PDB entry 7ASE | electron microscopy, 3.33 A resolution | chains 0 and l of the 52 polymer chains in the assembly

# Chain 0
Molecule: 18S
Source organism: Trypanosoma cruzi
Sequence (2319 nucleotides; row label = number of the first residue in the row; note: 67 numbers in that range are skipped by the numbering (no residue carries them; nothing is unmodelled there); a row labelled like 1004A-1004Z holds insertion residues (1004A, then the next letters in order); numbering starts at 0):
     0 UGAUCUGGUU GAUUCUGCCA GUAGUCAUAU GCUUGUUUCA AGGACUUAGC CAUGCAUGCC
    60 UCAGAAUCAC UGCAUUGCAG GAAUCUGCGC AUGGCUCAUU ACAUCAGACG UAAUCUGCCG
   120 CAAAAAUCUU GCGGUCUCCG CAACAUUGGA UAACUUGGCG AAACGCCAAG CUAAUACAUG
   180 AACCAACCGG AUGUUCUCUG UUCCGGCGGC AGGGCAACCU GCUGCCAUGG GACGUCCAGC
   240 GAAUGAAUGA AAGUAAAACC AAUGCCUUCA CCGGCAGUAA CACUCAGAAG UGUUGAUUCA
   300 AUUCAUUCCG UGCGAAAGCC GGGUUUUUUU AUCCGGCGUC UUUUGACGAA CAACUGCCCU
   360 AUCAGCCAGC GAUGGCCGUG UAGUGGACUG CCAUGGCGUU GACGGGAGCG GGGGAUUAGG
   420 GUUCGAUUCC GGAGAGGGAG CCUGAGAAAU AGCUACCACU UCUACGGAGG GCAGCAGGCG
   480 CGCAAAUUGC CCAAUGUCAA AAAAAAAAGA UGAGGCAGCG AAAAGAAAUA GAGCCGACAG
   540 UGCUUUUGCA UUGUCGUUUU CAAUGGGGGA UAUUUAAACC CAUCCAAAAU CGAGUAACAA
   600 UUGGAGGACA AGUCUGGUGC CAGCACCCGC GGUAAUUCCA GCUCCAAAAG CGUAUAUUAA
   660 UGCUGUUGCU GUUAAAGGGU UCGUAGUUGA AUUGAGGGCC UCUAAGGCGC AAUGGUUUAG
   720 UCCCAUCCAC UUCGGAUUGG UGACCCAUGC CCUUGUGGUC CGUGAACAGA CAUUCAGAAA
   780 CAAAAAACAC GGGAGUGGUA CCUUUCCUGA UUAUCGCAUG UCAUGCAUGC CAGAGGGCGC
   840 CCGUGAUUUU UUACUGUGAC UAAAAAAGUG UGACCAAAGC AGUCAUUCGA CUUGAAUUAG
   900 AAAGCAUGGG AUAACAAAGG AGCAGCCUCU GGGCCACCGU UUCGGCUUUU GUUGGUUUUA
   960 AAAGUCCAUU GGAGAUUAUG GGGCAGUGUG ACAAGCGGCU GGGUG
1004A-1004Z GUUAUUCCACACACACACACACACGC
1005A-1005Z UCCUUUUUUUUGGACGUGUUUUGUGU
1006A-1006J GUGUAUGUGG
  1066 CACUCGUCGC CUUUG
  1087 UGGGAAAUCC GUGUGGCACU GUGUUUGAUG UUGUUGGCAG AGACUUCGGU CUUUUGCCUU
  1147 CGCAUAUUUC ACACAUGUGU CAUGCCUUCC CUCAACUCAC GGCAUCCAGG AAUGAAGGAG
  1207 GGUAGUUCGG GGGAGAACGU ACUGGUGCGU CAGAGGUGAA AUUCUUAGAC CGCACCAAGA
  1267 CGAACUACAG CGAAGGCAUU CUUCAAGGAU ACCUUCCUCA AUCAAGAACC AAAGUGUGGG
  1327 GAUCGAAGAU GAUUAGAGAC CAUUGUAGUC CACACUGCAA ACGAUGACAC CCAUGAAUUG
  1387 GGGAGUUUUU GGUCGUAGGC GUGGUCGGGC UUGAUUAUUA UUUUUCAUCC CGUUCCUCGU
  1447 CUCGCCAAUG AAUAUUAAAU UUACGUGCAU AUUCUUUUUG GUCUUCGUUU UUUUACGGCG
  1507 AGGGCCUUUA ACGGGAAUAU CCUCAGCACG UUAUCUGACU UCUUCACGCG AAAGCUUUGA
  1567 GGUUACAGUC UCAGGGGGGA GUACGUUCGC AAGAGUGAAA CUUAAAGAAA UUGACGGAAU
  1627 GGCACCACAA GACGUGGAGC GUGCGGUUUA AUUUGACUCA ACACGGGGAA CUUUACCAGA
  1687 UCCGGACAGG GUGAGGAUUG ACAGAUUGAG UGUUCUUUCU CGAUCCCCUG AAUGGUGGUG
  1747 CAUGGCCGCU UUUGGUCGGU GGAGUGAUUU GUUUGGUUGA UUCCGUCAAC GGACGAGAUC
  1807 CAAGCUGCCC AGUAGGAUUC AGAAUUGCCC AUAGGAUAGC AAUCCCUUCC GCGGGUUUUA
  1867 CCCAAGGGGG GGCGGUAUUC GCUUGUAUCC UUCUCUGCGG GAUUCCUUGU UUUGCGCAAG
  1927 GUGAGAUUUU GGGCAACAGC AGGUCUGUGA UGCUCCUCAA UGUUCUGGGC GACACGCGCA
  1987 CUACAAUGUC AGUGAGAACA AGAAAAACGA CUCUUGUCGG ACCUACUUGA UCAAAAGAGU
  2047 GGGAAAACCC CGGAAUCACG UAGACCCACU UGGGACCGAG UAUUGCAAUU AUUGGUCGCG
  2107 CAACGAGGAA UGUCUCGUAG GCGCAGCUCA UCAAACUGUG CCGAUUACGU CCCUGCCAUU
  2167 UGUACACACC GCCCGUCGUU GUUUCCGAUG AUGGUGCAAU ACAGGUGAUC GGACAGUCGA
  2227 GUGCUUCACU UGACCGAAAG UUCACCGAUA UUUCUUCAAU AGAGGAAGCA AAAGUCGUAA
  2287 CAAGGUAGCU GUAGGUGAAC CUGCAGCUGG AUCAUUU
Unresolved in the structure: 0, 1004A-1004Z, 1005A-1005Z, 1006A-1006J, 1087-1178, 1836-1849
Differences from the reference sequence: conflict C143 (A144 in 320364483), C805 (U806 in 320364483); insertion (2321-2323)

# Chain l
Molecule: 40S ribosomal protein S4
Source organism: Trypanosoma cruzi
UniProtKB: O62594 (O62594_TRYCR); residues 1-273 here = UniProt positions 1-273
Chain sequence (273 residues; row label = number of the first residue in the row):
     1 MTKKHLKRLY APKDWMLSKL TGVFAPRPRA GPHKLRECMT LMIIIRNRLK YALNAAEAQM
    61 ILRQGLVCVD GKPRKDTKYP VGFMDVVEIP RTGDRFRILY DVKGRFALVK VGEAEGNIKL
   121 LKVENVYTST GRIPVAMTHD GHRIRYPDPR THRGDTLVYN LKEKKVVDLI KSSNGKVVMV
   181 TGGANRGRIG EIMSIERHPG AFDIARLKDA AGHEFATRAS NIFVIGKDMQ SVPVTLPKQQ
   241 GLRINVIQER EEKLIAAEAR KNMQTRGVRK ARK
Unresolved in the structure: 1, 260-273

# How chain 0 and chain l interact
Pairs across the interface (139; chain 0 residue first):
  G88(0) / Lys-4(l)  hydrogen bond to the phosphate
  C89(0) / Lys-4(l)  salt bridge to the phosphate
  U91(0) / Thr-2(l)  sugar contact
  U91(0) / Lys-3(l)  phosphate contact
  U91(0) / Lys-4(l)  hydrogen bond to the sugar
  U91(0) / His-5(l)  sugar contact
  G92(0) / Lys-3(l)  phosphate contact
  G92(0) / His-5(l)  sugar contact
  G93(0) / Lys-7(l)  salt bridge to the phosphate
  C108(0) / Phe-202(l)  phosphate contact
  C108(0) / Arg-218(l)  salt bridge to the phosphate
  C118(0) / Ala-30(l)  hydrogen bond to the sugar
  C118(0) / Gly-31(l)  base contact
  G119(0) / Gly-31(l)  sugar contact
  G119(0) / Pro-32(l)  sugar contact
  G119(0) / Tyr-79(l)  sugar contact
  G119(0) / Asp-140(l)  sugar contact
  C120(0) / Lys-72(l)  phosphate contact
  C120(0) / Arg-74(l)  salt bridge to the phosphate
  C120(0) / Gly-141(l)  sugar contact
  C120(0) / His-142(l)  hydrogen bond to the base
  C120(0) / Arg-143(l)  sugar contact
  A121(0) / Arg-143(l)  salt bridge to the phosphate
  A121(0) / Ile-144(l)  sugar contact
  A122(0) / Arg-143(l)  salt bridge to the phosphate
  G240(0) / Thr-130(l)  phosphate contact
  A288(0) / Arg-132(l)  hydrogen bond to the base
  A288(0) / Pro-134(l)  base contact
  A288(0) / Arg-150(l)  base contact
  U290(0) / Arg-132(l)  salt bridge to the phosphate
  U290(0) / Arg-150(l)  hydrogen bond to the sugar
  G291(0) / Thr-128(l)  sugar contact
  G291(0) / Arg-132(l)  salt bridge to the phosphate
  U292(0) / Val-126(l)  sugar contact
  U292(0) / Arg-153(l)  hydrogen bond to the sugar
  U293(0) / His-152(l)  salt bridge to the phosphate
  U293(0) / Arg-153(l)  sugar contact
  G294(0) / Arg-197(l)  salt bridge to the phosphate
  G294(0) / Pro-199(l)  sugar contact
  G294(0) / Gly-200(l)  base contact
  A299(0) / Thr-128(l)  hydrogen bond to the sugar
  A300(0) / Thr-128(l)  sugar contact
  A300(0) / Ser-129(l)  sugar contact
  A300(0) / Thr-130(l)  phosphate contact
  A300(0) / Gly-131(l)  phosphate contact
  A300(0) / Arg-132(l)  sugar contact
  U301(0) / Thr-130(l)  phosphate contact
  U301(0) / Gly-131(l)  hydrogen bond to the phosphate
  U301(0) / Arg-132(l)  sugar contact
  U342(0) / Tyr-127(l)  sugar contact
  U343(0) / Tyr-127(l)  sugar contact
  U343(0) / Met-137(l)  phosphate contact
  U343(0) / His-142(l)  hydrogen bond to the sugar
  G344(0) / Gly-31(l)  hydrogen bond to the base
  G344(0) / Met-137(l)  sugar contact
  A345(0) / Ala-30(l)  base contact
  A345(0) / Lys-34(l)  phosphate contact
  C346(0) / Arg-27(l)  phosphate contact
  C346(0) / Ala-30(l)  sugar contact
  C346(0) / Lys-34(l)  phosphate contact
  C346(0) / Leu-35(l)  hydrogen bond to the phosphate
  G347(0) / Thr-2(l)  hydrogen bond to the sugar
  G347(0) / Arg-27(l)  salt bridge to the phosphate
  G347(0) / Leu-35(l)  phosphate contact
  C428(0) / Lys-7(l)  phosphate contact
  C429(0) / Tyr-10(l)  sugar contact
  G430(0) / Lys-3(l)  salt bridge to the phosphate
  G445(0) / Thr-2(l)  base contact
  A493(0) / Asn-54(l)  hydrogen bond to the phosphate
  U494(0) / Arg-8(l)  hydrogen bond to the phosphate
  U494(0) / Thr-21(l)  sugar contact
  U494(0) / Gly-22(l)  sugar contact
  U494(0) / Phe-24(l)  hydrogen bond to the sugar
  U494(0) / Arg-46(l)  salt bridge to the phosphate
  U494(0) / Asn-54(l)  phosphate contact
  U494(0) / Ala-55(l)  hydrogen bond to the phosphate
  G495(0) / His-5(l)  sugar contact
  G495(0) / Phe-24(l)  sugar contact
  G495(0) / Ala-25(l)  phosphate contact
  G495(0) / Pro-26(l)  phosphate contact
  G495(0) / Met-42(l)  phosphate contact
  G495(0) / Arg-46(l)  salt bridge to the phosphate
  U496(0) / Lys-4(l)  sugar contact
  U496(0) / His-5(l)  sugar contact
  U496(0) / Pro-26(l)  phosphate contact
  U496(0) / Arg-27(l)  hydrogen bond to the phosphate
  U496(0) / Lys-78(l)  phosphate contact
  C497(0) / Lys-78(l)  salt bridge to the phosphate
  A500(0) / Arg-63(l)  base contact
  A501(0) / Gln-59(l)  sugar contact
  A501(0) / Met-60(l)  base contact
  A501(0) / Arg-63(l)  salt bridge to the phosphate
  A501(0) / Gln-64(l)  hydrogen bond to the base
  A502(0) / Met-60(l)  sugar contact
  A512(0) / Phe-24(l)  base contact
  G797(0) / Leu-169(l)  base contact
  G797(0) / Ile-170(l)  base contact
  G797(0) / Lys-171(l)  hydrogen bond to the sugar
  G797(0) / Lys-176(l)  base contact
  G857(0) / Arg-206(l)  sugar contact
  A858(0) / Asn-185(l)  hydrogen bond to the phosphate
  A858(0) / Ala-216(l)  phosphate contact
  A858(0) / Arg-218(l)  sugar contact
  C859(0) / Gly-183(l)  phosphate contact
  C859(0) / Arg-218(l)  sugar contact
  C859(0) / Asn-221(l)  phosphate contact
  U860(0) / Gly-183(l)  phosphate contact
  A861(0) / Leu-9(l)  base contact
  A861(0) / Tyr-10(l)  base contact
  A862(0) / Leu-9(l)  base contact
  A862(0) / Lys-13(l)  phosphate contact
  A863(0) / Leu-9(l)  sugar contact
  A863(0) / Lys-13(l)  salt bridge to the phosphate
  A863(0) / Lys-19(l)  phosphate contact
  A864(0) / Lys-19(l)  salt bridge to the phosphate
  U868(0) / Arg-250(l)  hydrogen bond to the phosphate
  G869(0) / Arg-250(l)  salt bridge to the phosphate
  G878(0) / Lys-19(l)  salt bridge to the phosphate
  C879(0) / Ser-18(l)  phosphate contact
  C879(0) / Lys-19(l)  phosphate contact
  U891(0) / Lys-238(l)  sugar contact
  G893(0) / Lys-238(l)  salt bridge to the phosphate
  A894(0) / Met-16(l)  base contact
  A894(0) / Arg-48(l)  base contact
  A894(0) / Lys-103(l)  salt bridge to the phosphate
  A894(0) / Arg-105(l)  salt bridge to the phosphate
  A894(0) / Lys-253(l)  salt bridge to the phosphate
  A895(0) / Met-16(l)  phosphate contact
  A895(0) / Lys-103(l)  sugar contact
  A895(0) / Arg-105(l)  salt bridge to the phosphate
  A895(0) / Val-246(l)  base contact
  A895(0) / Glu-249(l)  hydrogen bond to the sugar
  U896(0) / Lys-103(l)  phosphate contact
  U896(0) / Arg-243(l)  salt bridge to the phosphate
  A905(0) / Glu-196(l)  hydrogen bond to the sugar
  A905(0) / His-198(l)  hydrogen bond to the phosphate
  A905(0) / Ile-204(l)  sugar contact
  A905(0) / Arg-206(l)  hydrogen bond to the sugar
  U906(0) / Glu-196(l)  sugar contact
Other interface residues (no listed pair), chain 0 (66 interface residues in all): A90, C117, C239, A348, G513, A880
Other interface residues (no listed pair), chain l (87 interface residues in all): Leu-20, Val-23, Arg-29, Ala-56, Asn-125, Thr-138, Asp-168, Phe-215, Thr-217

# Summary
66 residues of chain 0 face 87 of chain l across their interface, with 26 hydrogen bonds and 26 salt bridges.
Polar pairs include C120(0)/His-142(l), A288(0)/Arg-132(l) and G344(0)/Gly-31(l).
Chain 0 is 18S and chain l is 40S ribosomal protein S4, both from Trypanosoma cruzi; the structure, 43S
preinitiation complex from Trypanosoma cruzi with the kDDX60 helicase, was determined by electron microscopy.
